8X16 - chains A and B of the 5 polymer chains in the assembly; structure by electron microscopy, 3.29 A resolution.

Chain A:
Protein: Guanine nucleotide-binding protein G(i) subunit alpha-1
Source organism: Bos taurus
UniProt: P63097 (GNAI1_BOVIN); residue numbers follow UniProt; this construct covers 1-354
Sequence (354 residues; each row starts with the number of its first residue):
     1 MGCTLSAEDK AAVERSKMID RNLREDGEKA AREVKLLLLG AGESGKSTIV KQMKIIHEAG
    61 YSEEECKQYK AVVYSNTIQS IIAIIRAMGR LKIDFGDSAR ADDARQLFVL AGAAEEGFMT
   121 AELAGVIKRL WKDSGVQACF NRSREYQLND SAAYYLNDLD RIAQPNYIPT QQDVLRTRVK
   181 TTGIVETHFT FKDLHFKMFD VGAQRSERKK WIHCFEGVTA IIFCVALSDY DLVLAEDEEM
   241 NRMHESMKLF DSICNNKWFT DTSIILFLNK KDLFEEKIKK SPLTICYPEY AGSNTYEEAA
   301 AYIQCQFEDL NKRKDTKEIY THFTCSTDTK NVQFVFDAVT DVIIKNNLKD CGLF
Unresolved in the structure: 1-4, 56-181, 234-240
Construct notes: engineered mutation Ala203 (Gly in P63097), Ser326 (Ala in P63097)
UniProt features mapped onto this chain:
  - region: Lys35 to Thr48 (G1 motif), Asp173 to Thr181 (G2 motif), Phe196 to Gly202, Gln204, Arg205 (G3 motif), Ile265 to Asp272 (G4 motif), Thr324, Cys325, Thr327 to Thr329 (G5 motif)
  - binding site (GTP): Glu43 to Thr48, Asp150, Ser151, Leu175 to Arg178, Asp200 to Gly202, Gln204, Asn269 to Asp272
  - binding site (Mg(2+)): Ser47, Thr181
  - lipidation: Gly2 (N-myristoyl glycine), Cys3 (S-palmitoyl cysteine)

Chain B:
Protein: Guanine nucleotide-binding protein G(I)/G(S)/G(T) subunit beta-1
Source organism: Rattus norvegicus
UniProt: P54311 (GBB1_RAT); residues 2-340 here = UniProt positions 2-340
Sequence (345 residues; each row starts with the number of its first residue; numbers below 1 keep their minus sign (Met-4 is residue -4)):
    -4 MGSLLQSELD QLRQEAEQLK NQIRDARKAC ADATLSQITN NIDPVGRIQM RTRRTLRGHL
    56 AKIYAMHWGT DSRLLVSASQ DGKLIIWDSY TTNKVHAIPL RSSWVMTCAY APSGNYVACG
   116 GLDNICSIYN LKTREGNVRV SRELAGHTGY LSCCRFLDDN QIVTSSGDTT CALWDIETGQ
   176 QTTTFTGHTG DVMSLSLAPD TRLFVSGACD ASAKLWDVRE GMCRQTFTGH ESDINAICFF
   236 PNGNAFATGS DDATCRLFDL RADQELMTYS HDNIICGITS VSFSKSGRLL LAGYDDFNCN
   296 VWDALKADRA GVLAGHDNRV SCLGVTDDGM AVATGSWDSF LKIWN
Unresolved in the structure: -4 to 1
Construct notes: initiating methionine (-4); expression tag (-3 to 1)
UniProt features mapped onto this chain:
  - modified residue: Ser2 (N-acetylserine), His266 (Phosphohistidine)

Interface between chain A and chain B:
Contacting residue pairs (41; chain A residue first):
  Val13(A) with Asn88(B)
  Arg15(A) with Val90(B), hydrogen bond (side chain-backbone)
  Ser16(A) with Asn88(B); Lys89(B), hydrogen bond (side chain-backbone)
  Ile19(A) with Lys89(B); Ala92(B), hydrophobic
  Asp20(A) with Lys89(B), salt bridge
  Leu23(A) with Leu55(B); Lys78(B); Ile80(B), hydrophobic
  Arg24(A) with Leu55(B)
  Asp26(A) with Lys78(B), salt bridge
  Gly27(A) with Leu55(B)
  Thr182(A) with Asn119(B)
  Gly183(A) with Asn119(B)
  Ile184(A) with Trp99(B)
  Phe199(A) with Trp99(B)
  Ala203(A) with Thr143(B)
  Gln204(A) with Leu117(B), hydrogen bond (side chain-backbone); Tyr145(B)
  Ser206(A) with Tyr145(B); Asp186(B)
  Glu207(A) with Asp186(B), hydrogen bond (backbone-side chain); Cys204(B)
  Lys210(A) with Tyr145(B); Met188(B); Cys204(B); Asp228(B), salt bridge; Asp246(B), salt bridge
  Trp211(A) with Leu117(B), hydrophobic; Tyr145(B)
  His213(A) with Lys57(B), hydrogen bond (backbone-side chain); Trp332(B)
  Cys214(A) with Lys57(B); Tyr59(B), hydrogen bond; Gln75(B), hydrogen bond (backbone-side chain); Trp99(B)
  Phe215(A) with Trp99(B), hydrophobic; Leu117(B), hydrophobic
  Trp258(A) with Arg314(B); Trp332(B), hydrophobic
Other interface residues (no listed pair), chain A (29 interface residues in all): Asp9, Ala12, Glu186, Glu216, Val218, Lys257
Other interface residues (no listed pair), chain B (29 interface residues in all): Gly53, Thr87, His91, Arg96, Asp118, Gly144, Gly162

In short:
Chain A and chain B each contribute 29 residues to their interface, with 7 hydrogen bonds and 4 salt bridges.
Polar contacts include Asp20(A)-Lys89(B), Asp26(A)-Lys78(B) and Lys210(A)-Asp228(B). Curated annotation
(UniProt) lists 20 GTP-binding residues and Mg2+-binding residues Ser47(A) and Thr181(A) on chain A.
Here chain A is Guanine nucleotide-binding protein G(i) subunit alpha-1 (Bos taurus) and chain B is Guanine
nucleotide-binding protein G(I)/G(S)/G(T) subunit beta-1 (Rattus norvegicus). Entry 8X16 (Cryo-EM structure of
adenosine receptor A3AR bound to CF101) was determined by electron microscopy together with 8X17 from the same
study.
